4K4Y - chains A and C of the 4 polymer chains in the assembly; structure by X-ray diffraction, 2.72 A resolution.

# Chain A
Protein: RNA-dependent RNA polymerase
From: Human coxsackievirus B3
UniProt: Q66338 (Q66338_9ENTO); residues 1-462 here correspond to UniProt positions 1724-2185 (UniProt number = residue number + 1723)
Sequence (472 residues; numbered 1 to 472; the number before each row is that of its first residue):
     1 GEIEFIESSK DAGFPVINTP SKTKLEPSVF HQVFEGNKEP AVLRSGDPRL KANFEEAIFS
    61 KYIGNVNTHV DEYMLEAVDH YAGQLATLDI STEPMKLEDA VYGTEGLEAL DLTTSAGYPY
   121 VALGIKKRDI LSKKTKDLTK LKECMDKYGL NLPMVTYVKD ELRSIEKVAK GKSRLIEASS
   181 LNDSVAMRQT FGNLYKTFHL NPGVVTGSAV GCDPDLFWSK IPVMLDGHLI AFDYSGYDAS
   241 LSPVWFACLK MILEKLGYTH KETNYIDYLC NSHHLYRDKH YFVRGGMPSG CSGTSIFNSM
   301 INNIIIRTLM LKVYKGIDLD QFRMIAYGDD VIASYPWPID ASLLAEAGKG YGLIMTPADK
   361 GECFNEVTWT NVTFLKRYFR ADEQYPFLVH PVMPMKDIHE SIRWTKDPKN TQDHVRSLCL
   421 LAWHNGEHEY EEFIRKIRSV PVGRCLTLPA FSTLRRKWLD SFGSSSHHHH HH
Disordered / not traced: 464-472
Differences from the reference sequence: variant Ile252 (Leu1975 in Q66338); expression tag (463-472)
Residues lining bound ligands: 2',3'-dideoxycytidine 5'-triphosphate (DCT): Lys159, Arg163, Lys167, Arg174, Tyr234, Ser235, Gly236, Asp238, Ser289, Asp329
From the paper describing this entry:
  - binding site for 2',3'-dideoxycytidine 5'-triphosphate: Arg174

# Chain C
Molecule: 15-nt DNA/RNA hybrid strand
Sequence (15 nucleotides; each row starts with the number of its first residue):
   687 UGUUCGACGA GAGAC
Disordered / not traced: 687-689
Modified positions: DOC (2',3'-dideoxycytidine-5'-monophosphate) at position 701

# Interface between chain A and chain C
Contacting residue pairs (25):
  Thr113(A) - A696(C)  phosphate contact
  Arg128(A) - G695(C)  salt bridge to the phosphate
  Arg128(A) - A696(C)  salt bridge to the phosphate
  Lys133(A) - C694(C)  sugar contact
  Lys133(A) - G695(C)  salt bridge to the phosphate
  Lys134(A) - C694(C)  hydrogen bond to the sugar
  Ser295(A) - DOC_701(C)  hydrogen bond to the base
  Tyr327(A) - DOC_701(C)  sugar contact
  Asp329(A) - DOC_701(C)  sugar contact
  Asp330(A) - DOC_701(C)  sugar contact
  Leu375(A) - A700(C)  sugar contact
  Lys376(A) - A700(C)  salt bridge to the phosphate
  Lys376(A) - DOC_701(C)  phosphate contact
  Arg377(A) - G699(C)  sugar contact
  Arg377(A) - A700(C)  sugar contact
  Met393(A) - A700(C)  sugar contact
  Ser401(A) - A698(C)  phosphate contact
  Ser401(A) - G699(C)  hydrogen bond to the phosphate
  Asn410(A) - G697(C)  sugar contact
  Asp413(A) - G697(C)  sugar contact
  His414(A) - G697(C)  sugar contact
  His414(A) - A698(C)  sugar contact
  Ser417(A) - G697(C)  hydrogen bond to the base
  Ser417(A) - A698(C)  sugar contact
  Leu421(A) - G699(C)  sugar contact
Other interface residues (no listed pair), chain A (19 interface residues in all): Leu418

# Summary
19 residues of chain A face 8 of chain C across their interface; the contacts include 4 hydrogen bonds and 4
salt bridges. Polar contacts include Ser295(A)-DOC_701(C), Ser417(A)-G697(C) and Lys134(A)-C694(C). Chain A
binds 2',3'-dideoxycytidine 5'-triphosphate. The paper reports a binding site for 2',3'-dideoxycytidine
5'-triphosphate at Arg174(A).
Chain A is RNA-dependent RNA polymerase (Human coxsackievirus B3) and chain C is a 15-nt DNA/RNA hybrid
strand; the structure, Coxsackievirus B3 polymerase elongation complex (r2+1_form), was determined by X-ray
diffraction together with 4K4S, 4K4T, 4K4U, 4K4V, 4K4W, 4K4X, 4K4Z and 4K50 from the same study.
